4XRU - chains E and F of the 6 polymer chains in the assembly; structure by X-ray diffraction, 3.41 A resolution.

[Chain E]
Protein: Rnl
From: Capnocytophaga gingivalis
UniProt: C2M8N4 (C2M8N4_CAPGI); residues 1-394 here = UniProt positions 1-394
Amino-acid sequence (394 residues; each row starts with the number of its first residue):
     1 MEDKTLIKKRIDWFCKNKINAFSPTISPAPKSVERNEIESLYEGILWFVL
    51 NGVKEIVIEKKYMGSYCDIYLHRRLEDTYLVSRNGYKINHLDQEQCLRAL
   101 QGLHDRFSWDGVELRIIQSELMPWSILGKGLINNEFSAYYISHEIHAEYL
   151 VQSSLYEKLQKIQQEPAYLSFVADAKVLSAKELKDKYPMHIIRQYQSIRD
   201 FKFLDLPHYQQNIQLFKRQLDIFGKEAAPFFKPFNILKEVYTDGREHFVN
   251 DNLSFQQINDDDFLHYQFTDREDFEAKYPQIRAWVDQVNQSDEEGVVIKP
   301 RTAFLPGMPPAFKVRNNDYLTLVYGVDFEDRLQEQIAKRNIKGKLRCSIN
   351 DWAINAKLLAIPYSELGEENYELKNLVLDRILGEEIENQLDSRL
Disordered / not traced: 1
Construct notes: conflict Thr269 (Ala in C2M8N4), Glu329 (Gln in C2M8N4)
Residues lining bound ligands:
  - ATP (adenosine-5'-triphosphate), molecule 1: Pro24, Thr25, Ile26, Glu59, Lys60, Lys61, Tyr62, Ser65, Tyr66, Arg83, Glu120, Phe234, Glu294, Val297, Lys299, Lys313, Arg315, Tyr319, Lys344, Leu394
  - ATP, molecule 2: Glu365, Asn370, Tyr371, Glu372

[Chain F]
Protein: Hen1
From: Capnocytophaga gingivalis
UniProt: C2M7I7 (C2M7I7_CAPGI); residue numbers follow UniProt; this construct covers 1-436
Amino-acid sequence (436 residues; each row starts with the number of its first residue):
     1 MILQIHSQNPHLLDLLNKNPHTDLGIYAKSLRNGQLIGNAVSAYQYDVVF
    51 QDTRYSYLPEESNQIDFQSYCSPLVILHICNEFFKELLQEKQTYWSQQIK
   101 WLERTRAEVDTYPCTIEVKNLYANSTWYSKGHFMMERYFKNIHITPIVGN
   151 NLSLRVEGKSVFEAMNLLSFIAVTTHITNTYGEYTYIDDHFAQKYARILT
   201 NIPQVPYFVFYLFIKRAIKSERQFAEIKPMFEAYFKEEGLDIDFQFTDTH
   251 GSRMDFIVKELGMEYPILDIGCGELKYYRRFMRRNYNYSHPYFATDTDKS
   301 VGDYAALLKERMEADNLYFFSDWTDYEYKNPVNIILTEVIEHNTPEAAEA
   351 LVKHCLSLNFHKMIITTPNSLFNKYYFDEDPESLRHEDHHFEWTPQEFQD
   401 FIRHCVGDTSLEVTYCGIGDRINGETPTQAVVITRK
Disordered / not traced: 378-389
Residues lining bound ligands: S-adenosylhomocysteine (SAH): His250, Gly271, Cys272, Gly273, Leu275, Lys276, Thr295, Asp296, Thr297, Asp298, Thr337, Val339, Asn343, Thr344, Leu351

[Interface between chain E and chain F]
Pairs across the interface - 65 pairs, chain E then chain F:
  Asn133(E) - Val148(F)
  Asn134(E) - Phe67(F)
  Asn134(E) - Gly149(F)
  Asn134(E) - Asn150(F)
  Glu135(E) - Phe67(F)
  Ser137(E) - Val148(F)
  Ala138(E) - Phe67(F)  hydrophobic
  Ala138(E) - Asn151(F)
  Tyr139(E) - Ile65(F)
  Tyr139(E) - Asp66(F)
  Tyr139(E) - Phe67(F)  hydrophobic
  Ile141(E) - Ile147(F)  hydrophobic
  Ile141(E) - Val148(F)  hydrophobic
  Ser142(E) - Phe67(F)
  Ser142(E) - Asn120(F)  hydrogen bond
  His143(E) - Tyr70(F)
  Ile145(E) - Lys119(F)
  His146(E) - Phe50(F)
  His146(E) - Gln51(F)
  His146(E) - Tyr70(F)
  Tyr149(E) - Ile2(F)  hydrophobic
  Tyr149(E) - Gln4(F)
  Tyr149(E) - Asp47(F)  hydrogen bond
  Tyr149(E) - Val49(F)  hydrophobic
  Leu150(E) - Gln51(F)
  Gln152(E) - Lys119(F)
  Ser154(E) - Asn39(F)
  Ser154(E) - Val41(F)
  Leu155(E) - Ile37(F)  hydrophobic
  Leu155(E) - Asn39(F)
  Tyr156(E) - Gln51(F)  hydrogen bond
  Lys158(E) - Leu24(F)
  Lys158(E) - Ile26(F)
  Lys158(E) - Asn39(F)  hydrogen bond
  Lys158(E) - Ala40(F)
  Leu159(E) - Ile26(F)  hydrophobic
  Ile162(E) - Asp23(F)
  Ile162(E) - Ile26(F)  hydrophobic
  Arg193(E) - Tyr27(F)  hydrogen bond
  Arg193(E) - Ala28(F)  hydrogen bond (side chain-backbone)
  Arg193(E) - Lys29(F)
  Gln194(E) - Asp23(F)
  Gln194(E) - Ile26(F)  hydrogen bond (side chain-backbone)
  Gln194(E) - Tyr27(F)
  Gln194(E) - Ala28(F)
  Tyr195(E) - Asp23(F)
  Ser197(E) - Ala28(F)
  Ser197(E) - Lys29(F)  hydrogen bond (side chain-backbone)
  Ser197(E) - Ser30(F)
  Ser197(E) - Gln35(F)  hydrogen bond
  Ile198(E) - Ala28(F)  hydrophobic
  Asp200(E) - Gln35(F)
  Phe201(E) - Gln35(F)
  Phe201(E) - Ile37(F)  hydrophobic
  Phe201(E) - Gln51(F)
  Lys202(E) - Gln51(F)  hydrogen bond (backbone-side chain)
  Leu204(E) - Gln51(F)
  Leu322(E) - Ile65(F)
  Arg331(E) - Arg54(F)
  Glu334(E) - Arg54(F)  salt bridge
  Gln335(E) - Arg54(F)
  Lys338(E) - Glu61(F)  salt bridge
  Asp391(E) - Asn63(F)  hydrogen bond
  Ser392(E) - Asn63(F)
  Arg393(E) - Asn63(F)  hydrogen bond
Also at the interface, not in a pair above, chain E (41 interface residues in all): Lys161, Tyr209, Phe216, Tyr324
Also at the interface, not in a pair above, chain F (34 interface residues in all): Asp52, Thr53

[In short]
41 residues of chain E and 34 residues of chain F are in contact; the contacts include 12 hydrogen bonds and 2
salt bridges. Polar contacts include Glu334(E)-Arg54(F), Lys338(E)-Glu61(F) and Ser142(E)-Asn120(F). Bound to
chain E: ATP. Chain F binds S-adenosylhomocysteine.
Chain E is Rnl and chain F is Hen1, both from Capnocytophaga gingivalis; the structure, Structure of
Pnkp1/Rnl/Hen1 complex, was determined by X-ray diffraction (same publication as 4XRP).
